Entry 5AV9 (X-ray diffraction, 2.20 A resolution); this record covers chains C and J of the 10 polymer chains in the assembly.

# Chain C
Name: Histone H2A type 1-B/E
From: Homo sapiens
UniProtKB: P04908 (H2A1B_HUMAN); residues 0-129 here correspond to UniProt positions 1-130 (UniProt number = residue number + 1)
Amino-acid sequence (133 residues; row label = number of the first residue in the row; numbers below 1 keep their minus sign (Gly-3 is residue -3)):
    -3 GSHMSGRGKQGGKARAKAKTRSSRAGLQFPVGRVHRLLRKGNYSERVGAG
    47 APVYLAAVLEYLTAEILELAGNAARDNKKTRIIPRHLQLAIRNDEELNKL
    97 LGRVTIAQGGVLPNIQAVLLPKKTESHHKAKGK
Not modelled in the structure: -3 to 12, 119-129
Differences from the reference sequence: expression tag (-3 to -1)
UniProt features mapped onto this chain:
  - modified residue: Ser1 (N-acetylserine), Arg3 (Citrulline), Lys5 (N6-(2-hydroxyisobutyryl)lysine), Lys9 (N6-(2-hydroxyisobutyryl)lysine), Lys13 (N6-(beta-hydroxybutyryl)lysine), Lys36 (N6-(2-hydroxyisobutyryl)lysine), Lys74 (N6-(2-hydroxyisobutyryl)lysine), Lys75 (N6-(2-hydroxyisobutyryl)lysine), Lys95 (N6-(2-hydroxyisobutyryl)lysine), Gln104 (N5-methylglutamine), Lys118 (N6-(2-hydroxyisobutyryl)lysine), Lys119 (N6-crotonyllysine), Thr120 (Phosphothreonine), Lys125 (N6-crotonyllysine)
  - cross-link (Glycyl lysine isopeptide (Lys-Gly)): Lys13 (interchain with G-Cter in ubiquitin), Lys15 (interchain with G-Cter in ubiquitin), Lys119 (interchain with G-Cter in ubiquitin)

# Chain J
Molecule: 147-nt DNA strand
Sequence (147 nucleotides; numbered -73 to 73; the number before each row is that of its first residue; numbers below 1 keep their minus sign (DA-73 is residue -73)):
   -73 ATCAATATCCACCTGCAGATACTACCAAAAGTGTATTTGGAAACTGCTCC
   -23 ATCAAAAGGCATGTTCAGCTGGATTCCAGCTGAACATGCCTTTTGATGGA
    27 GCAGTTTCCAAATACACTTTTGGTAGTATCTGCAGGTGGATATTGAT
Metal / ion sites: Mn2+ site 1: DG-35, DG-34; Mn2+ site 2 near DG-3 (its only coordinating residue here); Mn2+ site 3 near DG5 (its only coordinating residue here); Mn2+ site 4 near DG27 (its only coordinating residue here); Mn2+ site 5 near DG48 (its only coordinating residue here); Mn2+ site 6 near DG61 (its only coordinating residue here)

# Chain C / chain J interface
Pairs across the interface (12; chain C residue first):
  Arg29(C) with DG48(J), hydrogen bond to the phosphate; DG49(J), salt bridge to the phosphate
  Arg42(C) with DA38(J), hydrogen bond to the sugar; DT39(J), phosphate contact
  Val43(C) with DT39(J), hydrogen bond to the phosphate
  Gly44(C) with DA38(J), phosphate contact
  Ala45(C) with DA38(J), hydrogen bond to the phosphate
  Lys75(C) with DC59(J), phosphate contact
  Thr76(C) with DG58(J), sugar contact; DC59(J), hydrogen bond to the phosphate
  Arg77(C) with DG58(J), hydrogen bond to the sugar; DC59(J), hydrogen bond to the phosphate
Other interface residues (no listed pair), chain C (10 interface residues in all): Glu41, Lys74
Other interface residues (no listed pair), chain J (7 interface residues in all): DA60

# Summary
10 residues of chain C face 7 of chain J across their interface; the contacts include 7 hydrogen bonds and 1
salt bridge. Among the polar pairs are Arg42(C)-DA38(J), Arg77(C)-DG58(J) and Arg29(C)-DG48(J). DG-35(J) and
DG-34(J) coordinate Mn2+ site 1.
Chain C is Histone H2A type 1-B/E (Homo sapiens) and chain J is a 147-nt DNA strand; the structure, human
nucleosome core particle, was determined by X-ray diffraction together with 5AV5, 5AV6, 5AV8, 5AVB and 5AVC
from the same study.
